2NQ7 - chain A; structure by X-ray diffraction, 1.60 A resolution.

Chain A:
Molecule: Methionine aminopeptidase 1
From: Homo sapiens
Notes: EC 3.4.11.18
UniProtKB: P53582 (AMPM1_HUMAN); residues 90-393 here correspond to UniProt positions 81-384 (UniProt number = residue number - 9)
Chain sequence (329 residues; row label = number of the first residue in the row):
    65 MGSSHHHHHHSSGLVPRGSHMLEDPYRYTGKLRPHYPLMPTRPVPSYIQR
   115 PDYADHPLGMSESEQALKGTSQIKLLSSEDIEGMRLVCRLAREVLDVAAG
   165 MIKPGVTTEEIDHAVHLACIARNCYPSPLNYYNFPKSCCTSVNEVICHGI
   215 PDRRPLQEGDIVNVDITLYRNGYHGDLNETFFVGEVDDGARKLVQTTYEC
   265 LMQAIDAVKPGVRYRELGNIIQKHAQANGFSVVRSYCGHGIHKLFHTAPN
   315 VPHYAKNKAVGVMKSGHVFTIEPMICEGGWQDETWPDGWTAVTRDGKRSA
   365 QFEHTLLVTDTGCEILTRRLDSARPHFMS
Unresolved in the structure: 65-89
Sequence notes: expression tag (65-89)
Swiss-Prot annotation at these positions:
  - binding site (a protein): H212, H310
  - binding site (Zn(2+)): D229, D240, H303, E336, E367
Ion coordination: K+: S205, N207, V209, S363; Co2+ site 1: H212 (together with HM5); Co2+ site 2: D229, D240, E367; Co2+ site 3: D240, H303, E336, E367
Ligand contacts: HM5 (3-[(2,2-dimethylpropanoyl)amino]-N-1,3-thiazol-2-ylpyridine-2-carboxamide): P192, Y195, Y196, F198, C203, H212, C301, F309, H310, W353
Reported in the primary citation:
  - Co2+ coordination: H212
  - binding site for HM5: P192, Y195, Y196, F198, C203, F309, W353
  - Co2+ coordination through a water molecule: H310, E336
  - specificity-determining residues: Y196 (by similarity / conservation)

In short:
Ligands of chain A: compound HM5. S205, N207, V209 and S363 coordinate K+. D229, D240 and E367 form the Co2+
site 2. Curated annotation (UniProt) lists protein-binding residues H212 and H310 and 5 Zn2+-binding residues.
From the paper: a binding site for HM5 at P192, Y195 and Y196 among others; water-mediated Co2+ coordination
by H310 and E336.
Chain A is Methionine aminopeptidase 1 (Homo sapiens); the structure, Crystal structure of type 1 human
methionine aminopeptidase in complex with 3-(2,2-Dimethylpropionylamino)pyridine-2-carboxylic acid
thiazole-2-ylamide, was determined by X-ray diffraction, deposited together with 2NQ6.
